Entry 3FOE (X-ray diffraction, 4.00 A resolution (low resolution: residue-level contacts below are approximate; hydrogen-bond / salt-bridge calls are withheld)); this record covers chains A and E of the 8 polymer chains in the assembly.

# Chain A
Name: DNA topoisomerase 4 subunit A
Organism: Streptococcus pneumoniae
Notes: EC 5.99.1.-
UniProtKB: P72525 (PARC_STRPN); residue numbers follow UniProt; this construct covers 1-488
Amino-acid sequence (496 residues; each row starts with the number of its first residue):
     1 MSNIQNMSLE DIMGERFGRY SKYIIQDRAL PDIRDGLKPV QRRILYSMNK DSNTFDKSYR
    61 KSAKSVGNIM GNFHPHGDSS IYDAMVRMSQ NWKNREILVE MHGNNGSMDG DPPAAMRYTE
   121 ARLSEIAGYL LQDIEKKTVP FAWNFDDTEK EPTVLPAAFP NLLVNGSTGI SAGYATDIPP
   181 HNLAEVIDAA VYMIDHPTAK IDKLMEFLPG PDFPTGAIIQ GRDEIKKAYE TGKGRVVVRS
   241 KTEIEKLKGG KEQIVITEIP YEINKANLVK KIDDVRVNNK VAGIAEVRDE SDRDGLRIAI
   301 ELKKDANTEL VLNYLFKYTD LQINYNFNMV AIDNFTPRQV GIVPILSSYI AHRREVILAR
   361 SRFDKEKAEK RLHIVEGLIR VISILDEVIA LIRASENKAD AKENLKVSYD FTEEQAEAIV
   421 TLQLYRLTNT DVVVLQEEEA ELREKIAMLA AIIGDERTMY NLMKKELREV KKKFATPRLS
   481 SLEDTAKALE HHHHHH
Unresolved in the structure: 1-4, 54-55, 166-175, 199, 216-217, 233, 258-261, 282-299, 303-307, 480-496
Construct notes: expression tag (489-496)
Swiss-Prot annotation at these positions:
  - active site: Tyr118 (O-(5'-phospho-DNA)-tyrosine intermediate)
  - site: Lys38 (Interaction with DNA), His74 (Interaction with DNA), His76 (Interaction with DNA), Arg87 (Interaction with DNA), Lys93 (Interaction with DNA), Arg117 (Transition state stabilizer)
Small-molecule neighbours: Clinafloxacin (NFX; 7-[(3R)-3-aminopyrrolidin-1-yl]-8-chloro-1-cyclopropyl-6-fluoro-4-oxo-1,4-dihydroquinoline-3-carboxylic acid): Gly77, Asp78, Ser79, Ser80, Asp83

# Chain E
Molecule: 15-nt DNA strand
Sequence (15 nucleotides; row label = number of the first residue in the row):
     1 ACCAAGGTCA TGAAT

# Chain A / chain E interface
Contacting residue pairs (7; chain A residue first):
  Val40(A) with DA13(E); DA14(E)
  His74(A) with DA14(E)
  His76(A) with DA14(E); DT15(E)
  Gly77(A) with DT15(E)
  Ser80(A) with DA14(E)
Interface residues without a listed pair, chain A (8 interface residues in all): Ile81, Ala84, Asn264
Interface residues without a listed pair, chain E (4 interface residues in all): DT11

# Summary
Chain A and chain E form an interface of 8 and 4 residues respectively. Ligands of chain A: Clinafloxacin.
UniProt lists active-site residue Tyr118(A) on chain A.
Here chain A is DNA topoisomerase 4 subunit A (Streptococcus pneumoniae) and chain E is a 15-nt DNA strand.
Entry 3FOE (Structural insight into the quinolone-DNA cleavage complex of type IIA topoisomerases) was
determined by X-ray diffraction (same publication as 3FOF).
